Entry 8EZS (X-ray diffraction, 2.47 A resolution); this record covers chains A and B.

Chain A:
Name: HipS(Lp)
From: Legionella pneumophila
UniProt: A0A2S6F3Z6 (A0A2S6F3Z6_LEGPN); residues 1-102 here = UniProt positions 1-102
Chain sequence (102 residues; numbered 1 to 102; the number before each row is that of its first residue):
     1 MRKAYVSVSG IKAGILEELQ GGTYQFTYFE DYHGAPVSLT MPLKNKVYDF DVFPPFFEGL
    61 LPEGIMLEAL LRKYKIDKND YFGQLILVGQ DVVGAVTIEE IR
Modified / non-standard residues: Mse1 (selenomethionine; parent Met); Mse41 (selenomethionine; parent Met); Mse66 (selenomethionine; parent Met)

Chain B:
Name: HipT(Lp)
From: Legionella pneumophila
UniProt: A0A2S6F402 (A0A2S6F402_LEGPN); residue numbers follow UniProt; this construct covers 1-312
Chain sequence (312 residues; row label = number of the first residue in the row):
     1 MKHCPITYEK ISDQENYSQR GLHLLSPQLK NLSPLDLSAD EQRQEAIARV GKMSVQGVQK
    61 KLSAKLKIKE GCFEIVDQYG QYILKPQSDI YPELPENEAI TMTLAKTIGL EVPVHGLVYS
   121 KDNSLTYFIK RFDRIGHNKK LALEDFAQLS GEDRHTKYKS SMEKVIAVIE QFCTFPKIEF
   181 VKLFKLTLFN FLVGNEDMHL KNFSLITKDR KISISPAYDL LNSTIAQKNT KEELALPLKG
   241 KKNNLTKSDF LKYFAIEKLG LNQNVIDGIV QEFHQVIPKW QELIGFSFLS QEMQEKYLEL
   301 LEQRCKRLNF FD
Unresolved in the structure: 1-2, 10-52
Modified / non-standard residues: Mse1 (selenomethionine); Mse53, Mse102, Mse162, Mse198, Mse293 (selenomethionine; parent Met)
Cystine bridges: Cys4-Cys72

How chain A and chain B interact:
Pairs across the interface - 48 pairs, chain A then chain B:
  Ser38(A) - Glu144(B)  hydrogen bond
  Leu39(A) - Glu144(B)  hydrogen bond (backbone-side chain)
  Leu39(A) - Leu149(B)  hydrophobic
  Leu39(A) - Phe172(B)
  Leu39(A) - Ile212(B)  hydrophobic
  Thr40(A) - Gln148(B)
  Thr40(A) - Leu149(B)
  Pro55(A) - Gln148(B)
  Pro55(A) - Gly151(B)
  Pro55(A) - Glu152(B)
  Phe56(A) - Glu144(B)
  Phe56(A) - Gln148(B)  hydrogen bond (backbone-side chain)
  Glu58(A) - Asp153(B)
  Glu58(A) - Arg154(B)  salt bridge
  Gly59(A) - Gln148(B)
  Gly59(A) - Lys201(B)  hydrogen bond (backbone-side chain)
  Leu60(A) - Gln148(B)
  Leu61(A) - Arg154(B)
  Pro62(A) - Arg154(B)  hydrogen bond (backbone-side chain)
  Glu63(A) - Gln56(B)
  Glu63(A) - Arg154(B)
  Glu63(A) - Lys157(B)  salt bridge
  Glu63(A) - Lys201(B)
  Gly64(A) - Gly57(B)
  Ile65(A) - Gly57(B)  hydrogen bond (backbone-backbone)
  Ile65(A) - Val58(B)  hydrophobic
  Ile65(A) - Lys60(B)
  Mse66(A) - Lys60(B)
  Mse66(A) - Lys61(B)
  Mse66(A) - Leu62(B)
  Leu67(A) - Arg154(B)
  Lys73(A) - Asp77(B)  salt bridge
  Tyr81(A) - Arg154(B)
  Gln90(A) - Gln78(B)  hydrogen bond
  Gln90(A) - Tyr79(B)
  Asp91(A) - Gln78(B)
  Asp91(A) - Tyr79(B)  hydrogen bond (side chain-backbone)
  Asp91(A) - Arg134(B)  salt bridge
  Val92(A) - Arg131(B)
  Val92(A) - Arg134(B)  hydrogen bond (backbone-side chain)
  Val93(A) - Arg131(B)
  Val93(A) - Asp133(B)
  Val93(A) - Arg134(B)  hydrogen bond (backbone-side chain)
  Gly94(A) - Arg134(B)
  Gly94(A) - Leu143(B)
  Ala95(A) - Lys140(B)
  Ala95(A) - Leu141(B)
  Thr97(A) - Lys140(B)
Also at the interface, not in a pair above, chain A (25 interface residues in all): Ser9
Also at the interface, not in a pair above, chain B (31 interface residues in all): Gln59, Gly80, Ala142, Asp145, Ala147

Summary:
The interface between chain A and chain B involves 25 residues on one side and 31 on the other, with 10
hydrogen bonds and 4 salt bridges. Among the polar pairs are Glu58(A)-Arg154(B), Glu63(A)-Lys157(B) and
Lys73(A)-Asp77(B).
Chain A is HipS(Lp) and chain B is HipT(Lp), both from Legionella pneumophila; the structure, Crystal
structure of the HipS(Lp)-HipT(Lp) complex from Legionella pneumophila, Sel-met protein, was determined by
X-ray diffraction.
